6KXV - chains B and J of the 10 polymer chains in the assembly; structure by X-ray diffraction, 3.63 A resolution.

# Chain B
Name: Histone H4
From: Homo sapiens
UniProt: P62805 (H4_HUMAN); residues 0-102 here correspond to UniProt positions 1-103 (UniProt number = residue number + 1)
Sequence (106 residues; each row starts with the number of its first residue; numbers below 1 keep their minus sign (Gly-3 is residue -3)):
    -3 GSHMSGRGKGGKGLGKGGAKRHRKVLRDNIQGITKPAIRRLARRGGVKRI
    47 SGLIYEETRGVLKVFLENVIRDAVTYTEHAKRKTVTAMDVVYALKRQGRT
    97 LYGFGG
Unresolved in the structure: -3 to 24
Sequence notes: expression tag (-3 to -1)
Curated features (UniProtKB/Swiss-Prot):
  - DNA-binding region: Lys16 to Lys20
  - modified residue: Ser1 (N-acetylserine), Arg3 (Asymmetric dimethylarginine), Lys5 (N6-(2-hydroxyisobutyryl)lysine), Lys8 (N6-(2-hydroxyisobutyryl)lysine), Lys12 (N6-(2-hydroxyisobutyryl)lysine), Lys16 (N6-(2-hydroxyisobutyryl)lysine), Lys20 (N6,N6,N6-trimethyllysine), Lys31 (N6-(2-hydroxyisobutyryl)lysine), Lys44 (N6-(2-hydroxyisobutyryl)lysine), Ser47 (Phosphoserine), Tyr51 (Phosphotyrosine), Lys59 (N6-(2-hydroxyisobutyryl)lysine), Lys77 (N6-(2-hydroxyisobutyryl)lysine), Lys79 (N6-(2-hydroxyisobutyryl)lysine), Thr80 (Phosphothreonine), Tyr88 (Phosphotyrosine), Lys91 (N6-(2-hydroxyisobutyryl)lysine)
  - cross-link (Glycyl lysine isopeptide (Lys-Gly)): Lys12 (interchain with G-Cter in SUMO2), Lys20 (interchain with G-Cter in SUMO2), Lys31 (interchain with G-Cter in SUMO2), Lys59 (interchain with G-Cter in SUMO2), Lys79 (interchain with G-Cter in SUMO2), Lys91 (interchain with G-Cter in SUMO2)

# Chain J
Molecule: 146-nt DNA strand
From: Homo sapiens
Sequence (146 nucleotides; each row starts with the number of its first residue):
   147 ATCAATATCCACCTGCAGATTCTACCAAAAGTGTATTTGGAAACTGCTCC
   197 ATCAAAAGGCATGTTCAGCTGAATTCAGCTGAACATGCCTTTTGATGGAG
   247 CAGTTTCCAAATACACTTTTGGTAGAATCTGCAGGTGGATATTGAT

# Interface between chain B and chain J
Contacting residue pairs (13; chain B residue first):
  Arg35(B) - DA228(J)  salt bridge to the phosphate
  Arg39(B) - DA228(J)  salt bridge to the phosphate
  Arg45(B) - DG227(J)  hydrogen bond to the sugar
  Arg45(B) - DA228(J)  phosphate contact
  Ile46(B) - DG227(J)  sugar contact
  Ile46(B) - DA228(J)  hydrogen bond to the phosphate
  Ser47(B) - DG227(J)  hydrogen bond to the phosphate
  Gly48(B) - DG227(J)  hydrogen bond to the phosphate
  Arg78(B) - DA248(J)  phosphate contact
  Lys79(B) - DC247(J)  salt bridge to the phosphate
  Lys79(B) - DA248(J)  hydrogen bond to the phosphate
  Thr80(B) - DC247(J)  hydrogen bond to the phosphate
  Thr80(B) - DA248(J)  hydrogen bond to the phosphate
Interface residues without a listed pair, chain J (7 interface residues in all): DT226, DA229, DG249

# Overview
Chain B and chain J form an interface of 9 and 7 residues respectively; the contacts include 7 hydrogen bonds
and 3 salt bridges. Among the polar pairs are Arg45(B)-DG227(J), Ile46(B)-DA228(J) and Ser47(B)-DG227(J).
UniProt lists a DNA-binding region on chain B.
Here chain B is Histone H4 and chain J is a 146-nt DNA strand, both from Homo sapiens. Entry 6KXV (Crystal
structure of a nucleosome containing Leishmania histone H3) was determined by X-ray diffraction.
